Entry 8K34 (electron microscopy, 2.81 A resolution); this record covers chains B and C of the 3 polymer chains in the assembly.

Chain B:
Protein: Piwi domain-containing protein
From: Thermoflavifilum thermophilum
UniProtKB: A0A1I7NFD7 (A0A1I7NFD7_9BACT); residue numbers follow UniProt; this construct covers 1-507
Sequence (507 residues; each row starts with the number of its first residue):
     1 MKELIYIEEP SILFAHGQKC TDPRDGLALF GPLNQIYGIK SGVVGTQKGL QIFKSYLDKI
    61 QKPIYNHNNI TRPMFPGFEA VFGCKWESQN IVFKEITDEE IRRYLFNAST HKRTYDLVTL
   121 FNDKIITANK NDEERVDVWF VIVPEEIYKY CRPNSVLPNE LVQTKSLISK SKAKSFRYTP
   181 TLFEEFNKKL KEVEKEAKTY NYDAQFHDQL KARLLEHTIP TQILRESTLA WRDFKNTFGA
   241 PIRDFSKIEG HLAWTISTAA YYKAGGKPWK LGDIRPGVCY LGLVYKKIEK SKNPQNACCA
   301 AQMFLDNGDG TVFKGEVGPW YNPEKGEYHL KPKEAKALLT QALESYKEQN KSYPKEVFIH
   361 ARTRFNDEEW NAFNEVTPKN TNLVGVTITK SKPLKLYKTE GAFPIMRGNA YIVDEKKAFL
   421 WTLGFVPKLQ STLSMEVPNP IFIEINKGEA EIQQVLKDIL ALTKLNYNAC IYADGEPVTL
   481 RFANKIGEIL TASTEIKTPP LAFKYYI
Disordered / not traced: 1-2, 98-113, 152-205, 500
Bound ions: Mg2+: Asn468, Ile507 (shared with A1(C), A3(C) of chain C)
Reported in the primary citation:
  - mutagenesis - R135A, D137A: decreased catalytic activity

Chain C:
Molecule: 21-nt RNA strand
Sequence (21 nucleotides; each row starts with the number of its first residue):
     1 AAACGGCUCU AAUCUAUUAG U
Disordered / not traced: 5-21
Bound ions: Mg2+: A1, A3 (shared with Asn468(B), Ile507(B) of chain B)

Chain B / chain C interface:
Pairs across the interface (27; chain B residue first):
  Val143(B) - A1(C)  base contact
  Tyr148(B) - A1(C)  sugar contact
  Cys151(B) - A1(C)  hydrogen bond to the base
  Phe206(B) - A1(C)  base contact
  His207(B) - A1(C)  sugar contact
  Gln222(B) - A1(C)  phosphate contact
  Gln222(B) - A2(C)  phosphate contact
  Ile223(B) - A1(C)  hydrogen bond to the phosphate
  Ile223(B) - A2(C)  phosphate contact
  Leu224(B) - A1(C)  phosphate contact
  Leu224(B) - A2(C)  phosphate contact
  Arg225(B) - A1(C)  sugar contact
  Arg225(B) - A2(C)  hydrogen bond to the phosphate
  Thr228(B) - A2(C)  hydrogen bond to the phosphate
  Phe245(B) - A2(C)  base contact
  His251(B) - A2(C)  hydrogen bond to the base
  Leu252(B) - A2(C)  base contact
  Thr255(B) - A2(C)  sugar contact
  Thr255(B) - A3(C)  sugar contact
  Ile256(B) - A2(C)  sugar contact
  Asn466(B) - C4(C)  hydrogen bond to the phosphate
  Asn468(B) - A3(C)  hydrogen bond to the phosphate
  Ala469(B) - A3(C)  phosphate contact
  Asp474(B) - C4(C)  sugar contact
  Arg481(B) - C4(C)  salt bridge to the phosphate
  Phe482(B) - C4(C)  phosphate contact
  Ile507(B) - A1(C)  phosphate contact
Interface residues without a listed pair, chain B (24 interface residues in all): Ile147, Lys263

Summary:
24 residues of chain B face 4 of chain C across their interface, with 7 hydrogen bonds and 1 salt bridge.
Polar contacts include Cys151(B)-A1(C), His251(B)-A2(C) and Ile223(B)-A1(C). Asn468(B), Ile507(B), A1(C) and
A3(C) form the Mg2+ site. From the paper: R135A and D137A of chain B reduce catalytic activity.
Chain B is Piwi domain-containing protein (Thermoflavifilum thermophilum) and chain C is a 21-nt RNA strand;
the structure, Cryo-EM structure of SPARTA gRNA binary complex, was determined by electron microscopy,
deposited together with 8IFK, 8IFL and 8IFM.
